6ONU - chains A and B; structure by X-ray diffraction, 1.85 A resolution.

# Chain A
Molecule: Transcriptional regulator WhiB1
Source organism: Mycobacterium tuberculosis H37Rv
UniProtKB: P9WF43 (WHIB1_MYCTU); residues 1-76 here = UniProt positions 1-76
Sequence (76 residues; row label = number of the first residue in the row):
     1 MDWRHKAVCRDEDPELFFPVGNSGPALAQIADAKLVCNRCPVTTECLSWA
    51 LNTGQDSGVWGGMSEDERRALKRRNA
Unresolved in the structure: 1, 74-76
Modified positions: Mse1 (selenomethionine); Mse63 (selenomethionine; parent Met)
Bound ions: 4Fe-4S cluster Fe: C9, C37, C40, C46
Small-molecule neighbours: 4Fe-4S cluster (SF4): W3, A7, V8, C9, F17, V36, C37, C40, V42, T43, C46, V59, W60, G61, G62
Swiss-Prot annotation at these positions:
  - binding site ([4Fe-4S] cluster): C9, C37, C40, C46
  - mutagenesis: C9 (C9A: Does not bind 4Fe-4S cluster, binds DNA), D13 (D13A: No change in 4Fe-4S cluster, binds DNA), C37 (C37A: Does not bind 4Fe-4S cluster, binds DNA), C40 (C40A: Does not bind 4Fe-4S cluster, binds DNA), C46 (C46A: Does not bind 4Fe-4S cluster, binds DNA), S57 (S57E: Still binds DNA), G58 (G58E: Loss of DNA-binding, still binds 4Fe-4S cluster), V59 (V59E: Still binds DNA), W60 (W60E: Still binds DNA), G61 (G61E: Loss of DNA-binding, still binds 4Fe-4S cluster), G62 (G62E: Loss of DNA-binding, still binds 4Fe-4S cluster), K72 (K72E: Loss of 4Fe-4S cluster, loss of DNA-binding), 2 further mutagenesis entries in UniProt
What the authors report for this chain:
  - conformationally variable residues (loop rearrangement): V20 to A26
  - mutagenesis - F17A, F18A: unchanged binding to 4Fe-4S cluster
  - mutagenesis - F17A, F18A: abolished growth
  - mutagenesis - W3A, W49A: decreased stability in response to 4Fe-4S cluster
  - mutagenesis - W3A: abolished binding to RNA polymerase sigma factor SigA (chain B)
  - mutagenesis - W3A: decreased growth
  - mutagenesis - W49A: decreased binding to RNA polymerase sigma factor SigA (chain B)
  - mutagenesis - W60A: unchanged stability in response to 4Fe-4S cluster
  - mutagenesis - W60A: unchanged binding to RNA polymerase sigma factor SigA (chain B)

# Chain B
Molecule: RNA polymerase sigma factor SigA
Source organism: Mycobacterium tuberculosis H37Rv
Notes: fragment: region 4
UniProtKB: P9WGI1 (SIGA_MYCTU); numbering as in UniProt (aligned over 417-528)
Sequence (120 residues; row label = number of the first residue in the row):
   409 MAHHHHHHAREPISLDQTIGDEGDSQLGDFIEDSEAVVAVDAVSFTLLQD
   459 QLQSVLDTLSEREAGVVRLRFGLTDGQPRTLDEIGQVYGVTRERIRQIES
   509 KTMSKLRHPSRSQVLRDYLD
Unresolved in the structure: 409-454, 524-528
Modified positions: Mse409 (selenomethionine); Mse511 (selenomethionine; parent Met)
Sequence notes: expression tag (409-416)

# How chain A and chain B interact
Contacting residue pairs - 31 pairs, chain A then chain B:
  W3(A) - P517(B)  hydrophobic
  R4(A) - R515(B)  hydrogen bond (side chain-backbone)
  R4(A) - H516(B)
  R4(A) - P517(B)
  R4(A) - Q521(B)
  A7(A) - P517(B)  hydrophobic
  C9(A) - H516(B)
  C9(A) - P517(B)
  C9(A) - S518(B)  hydrogen bond (backbone-side chain)
  R10(A) - P517(B)
  R10(A) - S518(B)
  R10(A) - S520(B)
  E12(A) - S518(B)
  P14(A) - S518(B)
  P14(A) - R519(B)
  E15(A) - T466(B)
  E15(A) - K513(B)  salt bridge
  F17(A) - H516(B)
  F18(A) - S512(B)
  F18(A) - K513(B)
  C46(A) - P517(B)  hydrophobic
  W49(A) - R515(B)
  Q55(A) - S512(B)  hydrogen bond
  D56(A) - S512(B)
  S57(A) - K509(B)
  S57(A) - S512(B)
  V59(A) - H516(B)  hydrogen bond (backbone-side chain)
  W60(A) - S512(B)
  W60(A) - R515(B)
  W60(A) - H516(B)
  W60(A) - P517(B)
Other interface residues (no listed pair), chain A (18 interface residues in all): D13
Other interface residues (no listed pair), chain B (12 interface residues in all): S508
From the paper, about this interface:
  - hot spots on chain A (mutagenesis) - F17A, F18A: abolished binding to RNA polymerase sigma factor SigA (chain B)
  - hot spots on chain B (mutagenesis) - H516A, H516F, P517A: abolished binding to Transcriptional regulator WhiB1 (chain A)

# Overview
18 residues of chain A face 12 of chain B across their interface; the contacts include 4 hydrogen bonds and 1
salt bridge. Polar contacts include E15(A)-K513(B), R4(A)-R515(B) and C9(A)-S518(B). The paper reports that
W3A, F17A and F18A of chain A abolish binding to RNA polymerase sigma factor SigA (chain B); conformational
variability at V20(A); 8 substitutions were tested in all.
Chain A is Transcriptional regulator WhiB1 and chain B is RNA polymerase sigma factor SigA, both from
Mycobacterium tuberculosis H37Rv; the structure, Complex structure of WhiB1 and region 4 of SigA in P21 space
group, was determined by X-ray diffraction (same publication as 6ONO).
